PDB entry 8T3Q | electron microscopy, 3.14 A resolution | chains A and R of the 5 polymer chains in the assembly

# Chain A
Protein: Guanine nucleotide-binding protein G(q)
From: Homo sapiens
Chain sequence (230 residues; numbered 5 to 246; 12 numbers in that range are skipped by the numbering (no residue carries them; nothing is unmodelled there); the number before each row is that of its first residue):
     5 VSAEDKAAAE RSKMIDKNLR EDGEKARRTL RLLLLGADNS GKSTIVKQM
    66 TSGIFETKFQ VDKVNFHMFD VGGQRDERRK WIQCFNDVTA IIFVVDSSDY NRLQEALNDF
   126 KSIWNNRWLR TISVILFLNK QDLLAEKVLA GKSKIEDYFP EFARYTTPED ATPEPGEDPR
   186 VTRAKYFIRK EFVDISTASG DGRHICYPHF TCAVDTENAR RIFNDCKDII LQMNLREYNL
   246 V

# Chain R
Protein: Free fatty acid receptor 4
From: Homo sapiens
Reference sequence: Q5NUL3 (FFAR4_HUMAN); residue numbers follow UniProt; this construct covers 22-329
Chain sequence (308 residues; numbered 22 to 329; the number before each row is that of its first residue):
    22 RTRFPFFSDV KGDHRLVLAA VETTVLVLIF AVSLLGNVCA LVLVARRRRR GATACLVLNL
    82 FCADLLFISA IPLVLAVRWT EAWLLGPVAC HLLFYVMTLS GSVTILTLAA VSLERMVCIV
   142 HLQRGVRGPG RRARAVLLAL IWGYSAVAAL PLCVFFRVVP QRLPGADQEI SICTLIWPTI
   202 PGEISWDVSF VTLNFLVPGL VIVISYSKIL QITKASRKRL TVSLAYSESH QIRVSQQDFR
   262 LFRTLFLLMV SFFIMWSPII ITILLILIQN FKQDLVIWPS LFFWVVAFTF ANSALNPILY
   322 NMTLCRNE
Disordered / not traced: 147-149, 184-190
Swiss-Prot annotation at these positions:
  - natural variant: R254 (R254H: Probable risk factor for obesity)
  - mutagenesis: R99 (R99A: Impairs LCFA-induced intracellular calcium release), R178 (R178A: Has no effect on LCFA-induced intracellular calcium release)
Disulfides: C111-C194
Residues lining bound ligands: docosa-4,7,10,13,16,19-hexaenoic acid (HXA): R22, F88, M118, T119, G122, S123, I126, L173, L196, E204, D208, F211, W277, I280, I284, I287, L288, N291, F303, T310
What the authors report for this chain:
  - binding site for docosa-4,7,10,13,16,19-hexaenoic acid: R22, F88, F211, W277, I280, I284, I287, L288, N291, F303
  - mutagenesis - W198A: abolished signaling in response to docosa-4,7,10,13,16,19-hexaenoic acid
  - mutagenesis - I284A: decreased signaling in response to docosa-4,7,10,13,16,19-hexaenoic acid
  - mutagenesis - R22A, R22A/R24A, R24A, T119A, E204A: unchanged signaling in response to docosa-4,7,10,13,16,19-hexaenoic acid
  - mutagenesis - D208A: increased signaling in response to docosa-4,7,10,13,16,19-hexaenoic acid
  - binding site for docosa-4,7,10,13,16,19-hexaenoic acid: M118, T119 (from molecular simulation)
  - conformationally variable residues (side-chain flip): F216, F274, W277 (proposed by the authors, not directly observed)
  - mutagenesis - F28A: abolished localization
  - mutagenesis - T119A (5- to 20-fold): decreased signaling in response to TUG-1197
  - mutagenesis - R99Q: abolished signaling (citing earlier work)

# How chain A and chain R interact
Pairs across the interface (43; chain A residue first):
  Y191(A) - A246(R)
  R194(A) - L245(R)
  R194(A) - A246(R)
  V198(A) - H251(R)
  D199(A) - H251(R)  salt bridge
  T202(A) - H251(R)
  T202(A) - R254(R)  hydrogen bond (backbone-side chain)
  A203(A) - R254(R)  hydrogen bond (backbone-side chain)
  D206(A) - Q258(R)
  G207(A) - Q258(R)
  I210(A) - V255(R)  hydrophobic
  C211(A) - Y247(R)  hydrogen bond (backbone-side chain)
  Y212(A) - L241(R)  hydrophobic
  Y212(A) - L245(R)  hydrophobic
  P213(A) - L245(R)
  P213(A) - Y247(R)
  H214(A) - L245(R)
  D230(A) - R240(R)  salt bridge
  D233(A) - R240(R)  salt bridge
  I235(A) - Q144(R)
  I235(A) - R145(R)  hydrogen bond (backbone-side chain)
  L236(A) - I140(R)
  L236(A) - Q144(R)
  M238(A) - R145(R)  hydrogen bond
  N239(A) - I140(R)
  N239(A) - Q144(R)  hydrogen bond (side chain-backbone)
  N239(A) - R145(R)  hydrogen bond
  L240(A) - I140(R)  hydrophobic
  L240(A) - I230(R)  hydrophobic
  L240(A) - T234(R)
  R241(A) - Q258(R)  hydrogen bond
  E242(A) - T74(R)  hydrogen bond
  Y243(A) - R136(R)  hydrogen bond (backbone-side chain)
  Y243(A) - C139(R)  hydrogen bond
  Y243(A) - I140(R)  hydrophobic
  N244(A) - T324(R)  hydrogen bond (backbone-side chain)
  N244(A) - L325(R)
  L245(A) - R136(R)
  L245(A) - I140(R)  hydrophobic
  L245(A) - L262(R)
  L245(A) - T265(R)
  V246(A) - L262(R)  hydrophobic
  V246(A) - T324(R)  hydrogen bond (backbone-side chain)
Interface residues without a listed pair, chain A (33 interface residues in all): R31, R32, L34, T177, K195, S204, Q237
Interface residues without a listed pair, chain R (30 interface residues in all): E135, G146, I233, S237, R238, V243, R261, Y321, N322
The authors on this interface:
  - pairs named by the authors: L241(R)-I210(A) (hydrophobic contact), Y247(R)-C211(A) (backbone contact), H251(R)-D199(A) (hydrogen bond), R254(R)-T202(A) (backbone contact), V255(R)-I210(A) (hydrophobic contact)

# In short
The interface between chain A and chain R involves 33 residues on one side and 30 on the other, with 13
hydrogen bonds and 3 salt bridges. Among the polar pairs are D199(A)-H251(R), D230(A)-R240(R) and
D233(A)-R240(R). The authors report hydrophobic contacts between L241(R) and I210(A) and V255(R) and I210(A);
backbone contacts between Y247(R) and C211(A) and R254(R) and T202(A); a hydrogen bond between H251(R) and
D199(A). The paper reports a binding site for docosa-4,7,10,13,16,19-hexaenoic acid at R22(R), F88(R) and
F211(R) among others; W198A of chain R abolishes signaling in response to docosa-4,7,10,13,16,19-hexaenoic
acid; 10 substitutions were tested in all.
Chain A is Guanine nucleotide-binding protein G(q) and chain R is Free fatty acid receptor 4, both from Homo
sapiens; the structure, Cryo-EM structure of the DHA bound FFA4-Gq complex, was determined by electron
microscopy (same publication as 8T3S, 8T3V and 8T3O).
